PDB entry 1WSF | X-ray diffraction, 2.30 A resolution | chain A

[Chain A]
Name: Ribonuclease HI
Source organism: Escherichia coli
Notes: EC 3.1.26.4
UniProtKB: P0A7Y4 (RNH_ECOLI); residues 1-155 here = UniProt positions 1-155
Amino-acid sequence (155 residues; numbered 1 to 155; the number before each row is that of its first residue):
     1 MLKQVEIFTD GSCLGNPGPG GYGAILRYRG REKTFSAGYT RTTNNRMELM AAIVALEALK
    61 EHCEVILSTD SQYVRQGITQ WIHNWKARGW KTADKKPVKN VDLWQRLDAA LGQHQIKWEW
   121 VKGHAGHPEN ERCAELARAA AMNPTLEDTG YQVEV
Differences from the reference sequence: engineered mutation Ala87 (Lys in P0A7Y4), Ala134 (Asp in P0A7Y4)
Metal / ion sites: Mn2+: Asp10, Asp70

[In short]
Asp10 and Asp70 form the Mn2+ site.
Chain A is Ribonuclease HI (Escherichia coli); the structure, Co-crystal structure of E.coli RNase HI active
site mutant (D134A*) with Mn2+, was determined by X-ray diffraction together with 1WSE and 1WSG from the same
study.
